Entry 5WE2 (X-ray diffraction, 2.50 A resolution); this record covers chains A and C of the 5 polymer chains in the assembly.

== Chain A (and C) ==
Protein: Protection of telomeres protein poz1
From: Schizosaccharomyces pombe (strain 972 / ATCC 24843)
Notes: chain C of this document is another copy of the same molecule, construct and numbering; everything in this record applies to it too
UniProt: O13852 (POZ1_SCHPO); residue numbers follow UniProt; this construct covers 2-249
Sequence (249 residues; each row starts with the number of its first residue):
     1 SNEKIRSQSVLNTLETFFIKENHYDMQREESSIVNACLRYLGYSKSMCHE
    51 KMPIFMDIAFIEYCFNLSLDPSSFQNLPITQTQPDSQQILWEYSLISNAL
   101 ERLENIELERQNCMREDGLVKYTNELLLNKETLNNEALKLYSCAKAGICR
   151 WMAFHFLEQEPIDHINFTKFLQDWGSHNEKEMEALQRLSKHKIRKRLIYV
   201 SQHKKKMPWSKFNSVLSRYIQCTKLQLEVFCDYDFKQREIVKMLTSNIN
Not modelled in the structure: 80-85, 116-126, 247-249 (chain C: 72-73, 117-128, 244-249)
Differences from the reference sequence: expression tag (1)
Disulfides: C113-C231
Bound ions: Zn2+: H49 (shared with 3 residues of chain B)
Reported in the primary citation:
  - mutagenesis - C64D/L95R: abolished binding to Protection of telomeres protein tpz1
  - mutagenesis - L14R: decreased binding to DNA-binding protein rap1
  - mutagenesis - L14R (3-fold): decreased binding to Protection of telomeres protein tpz1
  - mutagenesis - L14R: decreased localization to telomeres

== Interface between chain A and chain C ==
Pairs across the interface (30; chain A residue first):
  N2(A) with K236(C), hydrogen bond
  I5(A) with T16(C)
  R6(A) with T16(C); F17(C); E30(C), salt bridge
  S9(A) with N12(C); T13(C), hydrogen bond (backbone-side chain); T16(C), hydrogen bond
  V10(A) with T13(C); F17(C), hydrophobic
  N12(A) with S9(C), hydrogen bond (backbone-side chain)
  T13(A) with S9(C), hydrogen bond (side chain-backbone); V10(C); T13(C), hydrogen bond
  T16(A) with N2(C); I5(C); R6(C), hydrogen bond (backbone-side chain); S9(C)
  F17(A) with R6(C); Y40(C), hydrophobic
  K20(A) with R6(C)
  E30(A) with R6(C), salt bridge
  S32(A) with A36(C)
  I33(A) with A36(C), hydrophobic; C37(C), hydrophobic
  A36(A) with S32(C); I33(C); A36(C), hydrophobic
  C37(A) with I33(C)
  Y40(A) with F17(C), hydrophobic
Interface residues without a listed pair, chain C (17 interface residues in all): E29

== Summary ==
The interface between chain A and chain C involves 16 residues on one side and 17 on the other; the contacts
include 7 hydrogen bonds and 2 salt bridges. Polar pairs include R6(A)-E30(C), N2(A)-K236(C) and S9(A)-T13(C).
From the paper: C64D/L95R of chain A abolish binding to Protection of telomeres protein tpz1; L14R of chain A
reduces binding to DNA-binding protein rap1.
Both chains are Protection of telomeres protein poz1 (Schizosaccharomyces pombe (strain 972 / ATCC 24843)).
Entry 5WE2 (Structural Basis for Telomere Length Regulation by the Shelterin Bridge) was determined by X-ray
diffraction together with 5WE0 and 5WE1 from the same study.
